8B6L - chains E and F of the 16 polymer chains in the assembly; structure by electron microscopy, 7.60 A resolution (low resolution: residue-level contacts below are approximate; hydrogen-bond / salt-bridge calls are withheld).

# Chain E
Name: Translocon-associated protein subunit alpha
Organism: Homo sapiens
Reference sequence: P43307 (SSRA_HUMAN); residues 1-286 here = UniProt positions 1-286
Sequence (286 residues; row label = number of the first residue in the row):
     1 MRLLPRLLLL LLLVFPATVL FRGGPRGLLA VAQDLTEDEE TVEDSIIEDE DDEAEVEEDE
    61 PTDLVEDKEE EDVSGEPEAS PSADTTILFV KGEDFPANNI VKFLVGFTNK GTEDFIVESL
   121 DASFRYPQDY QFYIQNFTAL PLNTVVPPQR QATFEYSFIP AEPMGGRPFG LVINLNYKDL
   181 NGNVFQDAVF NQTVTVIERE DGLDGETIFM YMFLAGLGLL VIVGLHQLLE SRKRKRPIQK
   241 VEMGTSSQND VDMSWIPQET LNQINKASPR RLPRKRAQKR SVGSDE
Unresolved in the structure: 1-81, 196-203, 240-286
Curated features (UniProtKB/Swiss-Prot):
  - modified residue: Ser247 (Phosphoserine), Thr260 (Phosphothreonine), Ser268 (Phosphoserine)
  - glycosylation (N-linked (GlcNAc...) asparagine): Asn136, Asn191

# Chain F
Name: Translocon-associated protein subunit beta
Organism: Homo sapiens
Reference sequence: P43308 (SSRB_HUMAN); numbering as in UniProt (aligned over 1-183)
Sequence (183 residues; each row starts with the number of its first residue):
     1 MRLLSFVVLA LFAVTQAEEG ARLLASKSLL NRYAVEGRDL TLQYNIYNVG SSAALDVELS
    61 DDSFPPEDFG IVSGMLNVKW DRIAPASNVS HTVVLRPLKA GYFNFTSATI TYLAQEDGPV
   121 VIGSTSAPGQ GGILAQREFD RRFSPHFLDW AAFGVMTLPS IGIPLLLWYS SKRKYDTPKT
   181 KKN
Unresolved in the structure: 1-21, 145-146, 177-183
Curated features (UniProtKB/Swiss-Prot):
  - glycosylation (N-linked (GlcNAc...) asparagine): Asn88, Asn104

# How chain E and chain F interact
Contacting residue pairs (24):
  Asp84(E) - Arg22(F)
  Thr85(E) - Arg22(F)
  Thr86(E) - Arg22(F)
  Thr86(E) - Leu24(F)
  Leu88(E) - Leu24(F)
  Leu88(E) - Tyr47(F)
  Leu104(E) - Ser26(F)
  Leu104(E) - Tyr47(F)
  Gly106(E) - Arg22(F)
  Gly106(E) - Leu24(F)
  Thr108(E) - Arg22(F)
  Arg150(E) - Ile122(F)
  Gln151(E) - Leu23(F)
  Gln151(E) - Tyr112(F)
  Gln151(E) - Val121(F)
  Gln151(E) - Ile122(F)
  Gln151(E) - Gly123(F)
  Gln151(E) - Ser124(F)
  Ala152(E) - Ser124(F)
  Thr153(E) - Leu24(F)
  Thr153(E) - Ala25(F)
  Thr153(E) - Ser124(F)
  Thr153(E) - Thr125(F)
  Thr153(E) - Ser126(F)
Other interface residues (no listed pair), chain E (15 interface residues in all): Val90, Phe107, Gln149, Glu155
Other interface residues (no listed pair), chain F (15 interface residues in all): Lys27, Val49

# Summary
The chain E/chain F interface involves 15 residues from each chain.
Chain E is Translocon-associated protein subunit alpha and chain F is Translocon-associated protein subunit
beta, both from Homo sapiens; the structure, Subtomogram average of the human Sec61-TRAP-OSTA-translocon, was
determined by electron microscopy together with 8B6Z from the same study.
